Entry 7LU9 (electron microscopy, 5.60 A resolution (low resolution: residue-level contacts below are approximate; hydrogen-bond / salt-bridge calls are withheld)); this record covers chains b and e of the 18 polymer chains in the assembly.

[Chain b]
Molecule: Envelope glycoprotein gp41
Organism: Human immunodeficiency virus 1
Sequence (153 residues; each row starts with the number of its first residue):
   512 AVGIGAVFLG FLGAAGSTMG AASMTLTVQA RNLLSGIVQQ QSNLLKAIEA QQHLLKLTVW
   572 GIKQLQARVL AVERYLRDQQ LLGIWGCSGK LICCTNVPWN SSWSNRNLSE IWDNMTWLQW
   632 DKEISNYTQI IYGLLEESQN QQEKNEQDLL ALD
Not modelled in the structure: 545-562
Disulfide bonds: Cys-598/Cys-604
Covalently attached groups: N-acetylglucosamine (NAG) linked to Asn-611, Asn-637

[Chain e]
Molecule: Envelope glycoprotein gp120
Organism: Human immunodeficiency virus 1
UniProtKB: M4M097 (M4M097_9HIV1); the construct lacks a stretch of the UniProt sequence and is renumbered around it, so the offset changes along the chain: 35-140 = UniProt 31-136; 150-309 = UniProt 137-296; 312-323 = UniProt 297-308; 324-359 = UniProt 310-345; 4 more segments
Sequence (461 residues; each row starts with the number of its first residue; note: 17 numbers in that range are skipped by the numbering (no residue carries them; nothing is unmodelled there); a row labelled like 403A-403C holds insertion residues (403A, then the next letters in order)):
    32 ENLWVTVYYG VPVWKEAKTT LFCASDAKAY EKEVHNVWAT HACVPTDPNP QEMVLKNVTE
    92 NFNMWKNDMV DQMHEDVISL WDQSLKPCVK LTPLCVTLNC TNATASNSS
   150 IIEGMKNCSF NITTELRDKR EKKNALFYKL DIVQLDGNSS QYRLINCNTS VITQACPKVS
   210 FDPIPIHYCA PAGYAILKCN NKTFTGTGPC NNVSTVQCTH GIKPVVSTQL LLNGSLAEGE
   270 IIIRSENITN NVKTIIVHLN ESVKIECTRP NNKTRTSIRI
   312 GPGQWFYATG QV
  323A I
   324 GDIREAYCNI NESKWNETLQ RVSKKLKEYF PHKNIT
   361 FQPSSGGDLE ITTHSFNCGG EFFYCNTSSL FNRTY
   397 MANSTDM
403A-403C ANS
   404 TE
   408 TNSTRTITIH CRIKQIINMW QEVGRAMYAP PIAGNITCIS NITGLLLTRD GGKN
   464 NTETFRPGGG NMKDNWRSEL YKYKVVKIEP LGVAPTRCKR RV
Construct notes: expression tag (32-34); conflict Trp-316 (Ala301 in M4M097), Lys-490 (Glu473 in M4M097), Ile-491 (Val474 in M4M097), Glu-492 (Lys475 in M4M097), Arg-500 (Asn483 in M4M097), Cys-501 (Ala484 in M4M097), Lys-502 (Arg485 in M4M097)
Disulfide bonds: Cys-54/Cys-74, Cys-126/Cys-196, Cys-131/Cys-157, Cys-218/Cys-247, Cys-228/Cys-239, Cys-296/Cys-331, Cys-378/Cys-445, Cys-385/Cys-418
Covalently attached groups: N-acetylglucosamine (NAG) linked to Asn-241, Asn-289, Asn-334, Asn-386, Asn-448; glycan linked to Asn-262

[Interface between chain b and chain e]
Contacting residue pairs (71):
  Ile-515(b) / Gln-82(e)
  Ile-515(b) / Gln-246(e)
  Gly-516(b) / Met-84(e)
  Ala-517(b) / Glu-83(e)
  Ala-517(b) / Met-84(e)
  Ala-517(b) / Gln-246(e)
  Leu-523(b) / Pro-43(e)
  Leu-523(b) / Trp-45(e)
  Leu-523(b) / Met-84(e)
  Leu-523(b) / Ile-491(e)
  Gly-524(b) / Met-84(e)
  Ala-526(b) / Val-89(e)
  Gly-527(b) / Val-89(e)
  Leu-537(b) / Tyr-40(e)
  Leu-537(b) / Gly-41(e)
  Gln-563(b) / Ala-58(e)
  Gln-563(b) / Glu-62(e)
  Lys-567(b) / Tyr-61(e)
  Lys-567(b) / Thr-71(e)
  Lys-567(b) / His-72(e)
  Lys-567(b) / Ala-73(e)
  Lys-567(b) / Cys-74(e)
  Lys-567(b) / Pro-76(e)
  Leu-568(b) / Pro-76(e)
  Trp-571(b) / Val-75(e)
  Trp-571(b) / Pro-76(e)
  Trp-571(b) / Thr-77(e)
  Trp-571(b) / Asp-78(e)
  Lys-574(b) / Val-75(e)
  Ala-578(b) / Ala-221(e)
  Arg-585(b) / Lys-490(e)
  Tyr-586(b) / Tyr-40(e)
  Leu-593(b) / Leu-494(e)
  Trp-596(b) / Leu-494(e)
  Gly-597(b) / Arg-503(e)
  Leu-602(b) / Val-38(e)
  Leu-602(b) / Tyr-39(e)
  Leu-602(b) / Tyr-40(e)
  Ile-603(b) / Val-38(e)
  Ile-603(b) / Tyr-39(e)
  Cys-604(b) / Thr-37(e)
  Cys-604(b) / Val-38(e)
  Cys-605(b) / Val-36(e)
  Cys-605(b) / Arg-503(e)
  Thr-606(b) / Trp-35(e)
  Thr-606(b) / Val-36(e)
  Thr-606(b) / Arg-503(e)
  Asn-607(b) / Lys-502(e)
  Asn-607(b) / Arg-503(e)
  Val-608(b) / Trp-35(e)
  Val-608(b) / Val-36(e)
  Pro-609(b) / Leu-34(e)
  Pro-609(b) / Trp-35(e)
  Trp-610(b) / Val-36(e)
  Trp-610(b) / Ala-497(e)
  Trp-610(b) / Pro-498(e)
  Ile-622(b) / Pro-498(e)
  Trp-623(b) / Pro-498(e)
  Trp-628(b) / Tyr-39(e)
  Trp-628(b) / Val-42(e)
  Trp-628(b) / Pro-43(e)
  Leu-629(b) / Pro-43(e)
  Leu-629(b) / Val-44(e)
  Leu-629(b) / Trp-45(e)
  Trp-631(b) / Val-496(e)
  Trp-631(b) / Pro-498(e)
  Leu-646(b) / Val-36(e)
  Gln-650(b) / Arg-503(e)
  Gln-653(b) / Arg-503(e)
  Gln-653(b) / Arg-504(e)
  Gln-653(b) / Val-505(e)
Also at the interface, not in a pair above, chain b (42 interface residues in all): Val-518, Gly-521, Ala-582, Cys-598, Leu-619, Ile-642
Also at the interface, not in a pair above, chain e (46 interface residues in all): Phe-53, Leu-86, Lys-87, Thr-244, Thr-499, Arg-500, Cys-501

[In short]
42 residues of chain b and 46 residues of chain e are in contact. Covalently linked N-acetylglucosamine: at
Asn-611(b) and Asn-637(b). N-acetylglucosamine is covalently linked to Asn-241(e), Asn-289(e), Asn-334(e),
Asn-386(e) and Asn-448(e).
Chain b is Envelope glycoprotein gp41 and chain e is Envelope glycoprotein gp120, both from Human
immunodeficiency virus 1; the structure, Cryo-EM structure of DH851.3 bound to HIV-1 CH505 Env, was determined
by electron microscopy (same publication as 6VTU, 6XRJ, 7L02, 7L06, 7L09, 7L6M, 7L6O and 7LUA).
